4U0U - chains A and B; structure by X-ray diffraction, 2.98 A resolution.

# Chain A (and B)
Protein: Adenosine monophosphate-protein transferase FICD
Source organism: Homo sapiens
Notes: EC 2.7.7.-; chain B of this document is another copy of the same molecule, construct and numbering; everything in this record applies to it too
UniProtKB: Q9BVA6 (FICD_HUMAN); residue numbers follow UniProt; this construct covers 102-445
Chain sequence (344 residues; each row starts with the number of its first residue):
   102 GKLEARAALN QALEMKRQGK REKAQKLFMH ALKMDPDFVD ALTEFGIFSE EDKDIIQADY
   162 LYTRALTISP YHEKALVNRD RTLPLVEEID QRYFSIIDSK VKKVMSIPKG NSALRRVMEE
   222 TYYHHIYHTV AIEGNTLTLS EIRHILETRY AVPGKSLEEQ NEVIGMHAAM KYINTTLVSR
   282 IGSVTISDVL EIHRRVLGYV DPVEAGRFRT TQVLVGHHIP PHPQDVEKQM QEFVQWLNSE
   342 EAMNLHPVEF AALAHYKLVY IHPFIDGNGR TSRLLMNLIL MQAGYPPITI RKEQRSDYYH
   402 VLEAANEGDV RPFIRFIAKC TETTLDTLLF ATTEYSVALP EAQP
Disordered / not traced: 102-107, 442-445 (chain B: 102-107, 209-211, 434-445)
Curated features (UniProtKB/Swiss-Prot):
  - motif: Thr230 to Gly235 (Inhibitory (S/T)XXXE(G/N) motif)
  - active site: His363
  - binding site (ATP): Glu234, Val316 to His319, Asp367 to Arg374, Tyr399, Tyr400, Asn407
  - site: Glu234 (Important for autoinhibition of adenylyltransferase activity)
  - modified residue: Thr183 (O-AMP-threonine)
  - glycosylation: Asn275 (N-linked (GlcNAc...) asparagine)
  - natural variant: Arg374 (R374H: In SPG92; uncertain significance)
  - mutagenesis: Thr168 (T168A: Does not affect level of auto-AMPylation), Ser170 (S170A: Does not affect level of auto-AMPylation), Tyr172 (Y172F: Does not affect level of auto-AMPylation), Thr183 (T183A: Decreased AMPylation), Glu234 (E234G: Promotes adenylyltransferase activity), Leu258 (L258D: Abolishes homodimerization), Asn275 (N275Q: Strongly decreased N-glycosylation. Abolished N-glycosylation; when associated with Q-446), His363 (H363A: Abolishes adenylyltransferase activity)
Metal / ion sites: Mg2+: Asp367 (together with ADP)
Small-molecule neighbours: ADP (adenosine-5'-diphosphate): Glu234, Val316, Gly317, His318, His319, His356, Val360, His363, Ile366, Asp367, Gly368, Asn369, Gly370, Arg371, Arg374, Tyr399, Tyr400, Leu403, Asn407
From the paper describing this entry:
  - conformationally variable residues (side-chain flip): Glu234
  - mutagenesis - E234G: increased catalytic activity
  - mutagenesis - E234G/L258D: decreased catalytic activity

# Interface between chain A and chain B
Contacting residue pairs (41; chain A residue first):
  Ile246(A) with Leu258(B), hydrophobic
  Arg250(A) with Ser257(B); Leu258(B), hydrogen bond (backbone-backbone)
  Tyr251(A) with Lys256(B); Ser257(B); Leu258(B)
  Ala252(A) with Ala252(B), hydrophobic; Val253(B); Lys256(B), hydrogen bond (backbone-backbone); Leu258(B), hydrophobic; Gln261(B)
  Val253(A) with Ala252(B)
  Pro254(A) with Pro254(B), hydrophobic
  Gly255(A) with Tyr251(B)
  Lys256(A) with Tyr251(B); Ala252(B), hydrogen bond (backbone-backbone)
  Ser257(A) with Arg250(B); Tyr251(B)
  Leu258(A) with Ile246(B), hydrophobic; Arg250(B), hydrogen bond (backbone-backbone); Tyr251(B); Ala252(B), hydrophobic; Leu258(B), hydrophobic; Gln261(B); Ile265(B), hydrophobic
  Gln261(A) with Ala252(B); Leu258(B)
  Asn262(A) with Asn262(B), hydrogen bond
  Ile265(A) with Leu258(B), hydrophobic
  Arg295(A) with Pro303(B)
  Arg296(A) with Val304(B)
  Gly299(A) with Gly299(B); Pro303(B)
  Tyr300(A) with Tyr300(B); Val301(B); Pro303(B)
  Val301(A) with Tyr300(B)
  Pro303(A) with Arg295(B); Gly299(B); Tyr300(B)
  Val304(A) with Arg296(B)
Other interface residues (no listed pair), chain B (20 interface residues in all): Gly255
From the paper, about this interface:
  - hot spots on chain A (mutagenesis) - L258D: abolished binding to another copy of this molecule

# Overview
The chain A/chain B interface involves 20 residues from each chain; the contacts include 5 hydrogen bonds.
Polar contacts include Asn262(A)-Asn262(B), Arg250(A)-Leu258(B) and Ala252(A)-Lys256(B). Bound to chain A:
ADP. From the paper: E234G of chain A increases catalytic activity; conformational variability at Glu234(A); 3
substitutions were tested in all.
Both chains are Adenosine monophosphate-protein transferase FICD (Homo sapiens). Entry 4U0U (Wild type
eukaryotic fic domain containing protein with ADP) was determined by X-ray diffraction, deposited together
with 4U07, 4U0S and 4U0Z.
